8EVG - chains H and J of the 12 polymer chains in the assembly; structure by electron microscopy, 2.75 A resolution.

[Chain H]
Name: Histone H2B type 2-E
Organism: Homo sapiens
UniProtKB: Q16778 (H2B2E_HUMAN); residues -3 to 122 here correspond to UniProt positions 1-126 (UniProt number = residue number + 4)
Sequence (126 residues; numbered -3 to 122; the number before each row is that of its first residue; numbers below 1 keep their minus sign (Met-3 is residue -3)):
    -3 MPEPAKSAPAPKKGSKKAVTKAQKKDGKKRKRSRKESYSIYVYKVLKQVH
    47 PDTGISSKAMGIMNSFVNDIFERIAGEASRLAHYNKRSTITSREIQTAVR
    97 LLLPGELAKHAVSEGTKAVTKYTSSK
Disordered / not traced: -3 to 27, 122
UniProt features mapped onto this chain:
  - modified residue: Pro-2 (N-acetylproline), Glu-1 (ADP-ribosyl glutamic acid), Lys2 (N6-(2-hydroxyisobutyryl)lysine), Ser3 (ADP-ribosylserine), Lys8 (N6-(beta-hydroxybutyryl)lysine), Lys9 (N6-(2-hydroxyisobutyryl)lysine), Ser11 (Phosphoserine), Lys12 (N6-acetyllysine), Lys13 (N6-(beta-hydroxybutyryl)lysine), Lys17 (N6-(2-hydroxyisobutyryl)lysine), Lys20 (N6-(2-hydroxyisobutyryl)lysine), Lys21 (N6-(2-hydroxyisobutyryl)lysine), Lys31 (N6-(2-hydroxyisobutyryl)lysine), Glu32 (PolyADP-ribosyl glutamic acid), Ser33 (Phosphoserine), Lys40 (N6-(2-hydroxyisobutyryl)lysine), Lys43 (N6-(2-hydroxyisobutyryl)lysine), Lys54 (N6,N6-dimethyllysine), Arg76 (Dimethylated arginine), Lys82 (N6,N6,N6-trimethyllysine) and 6 more in UniProt
  - glycosylation: Ser109 (O-linked (GlcNAc) serine)
  - cross-link (Glycyl lysine isopeptide (Lys-Gly)): Lys2 (interchain with G-Cter in SUMO2), Lys17 (interchain with G-Cter in SUMO2), Lys31 (interchain with G-Cter in ubiquitin), Lys117 (interchain with G-Cter in ubiquitin)

[Chain J]
Molecule: 162-nt DNA strand
Sequence (162 nucleotides; each row starts with the number of its first residue):
     1 AAATAGGAACCCCACATGCCCTGTGTCTGCAAGTACAGAACTAGCCAGAC
    51 AGACTGACCTATTTTTGTGAGGGGAATCGGGAAGTATCCATTGCTAAGAC
   101 TCAGCAATGCTGCAACTCTCAGCAACCAGCTGAAGATCAGCAGCCGAGAG
   151 GCCCTGCACCTA
Disordered / not traced: 1-10, 158-162

[Interface between chain H and chain J]
Contacting residue pairs (15; chain H residue first):
  Ser29(H) with DA114(J), phosphate contact
  Arg30(H) with DA37(J), base contact; DG38(J), sugar contact
  Tyr39(H) with DA31(J), hydrogen bond to the phosphate; DA32(J), phosphate contact
  Gly50(H) with DA31(J), phosphate contact
  Ile51(H) with DC30(J), sugar contact; DA31(J), hydrogen bond to the phosphate
  Ser52(H) with DC30(J), phosphate contact
  Ser53(H) with DC30(J), hydrogen bond to the phosphate
  Arg83(H) with DC50(J), sugar contact; DA51(J), salt bridge to the phosphate
  Ser84(H) with DA49(J), sugar contact; DC50(J), hydrogen bond to the phosphate
  Thr85(H) with DC50(J), hydrogen bond to the phosphate

[Summary]
Chain H and chain J form an interface of 10 and 9 residues respectively, with 5 hydrogen bonds and 1 salt
bridge. Polar contacts include Tyr39(H)-DA31(J), Ile51(H)-DA31(J) and Ser53(H)-DC30(J).
Chain H is Histone H2B type 2-E (Homo sapiens) and chain J is a 162-nt DNA strand; the structure, 162bp CX3CR1
nucleosome (further classified with better nucleosome end), was determined by electron microscopy.
